PDB entry 7B9B | X-ray diffraction, 2.80 A resolution | chain A

== Chain A ==
Molecule: 5' exonuclease Apollo
From: Homo sapiens
Notes: EC 3.1.-.-
UniProt: Q9H816 (DCR1B_HUMAN); residue numbers follow UniProt; this construct covers 1-335
Amino-acid sequence (342 residues; each row starts with the number of its first residue):
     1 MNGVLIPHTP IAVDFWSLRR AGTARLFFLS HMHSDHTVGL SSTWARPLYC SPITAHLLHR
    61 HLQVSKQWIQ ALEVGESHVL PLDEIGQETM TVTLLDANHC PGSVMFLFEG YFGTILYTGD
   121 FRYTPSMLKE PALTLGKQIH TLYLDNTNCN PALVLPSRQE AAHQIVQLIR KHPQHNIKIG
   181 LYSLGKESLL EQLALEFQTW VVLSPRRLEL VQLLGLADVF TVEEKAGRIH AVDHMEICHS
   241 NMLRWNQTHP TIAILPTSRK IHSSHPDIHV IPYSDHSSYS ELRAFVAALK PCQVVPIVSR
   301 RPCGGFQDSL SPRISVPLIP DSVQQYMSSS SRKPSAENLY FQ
Disordered / not traced: 1, 298-313, 330-342
Sequence notes: expression tag (336-342)
Metal / ion sites: Ni2+: His31, His33, His99, Asp120
Reported in the primary citation:
  - Ni2+ coordination: His31, His33, His99, Asp120
  - conformationally variable residues (loop rearrangement, order/disorder transition, side-chain flip): Asp35, Asn146 to Gln159, Arg259, Pro266 to Tyr279, Ile297 to Ser315
  - mutagenesis - Y182A, K186A: decreased catalytic activity on ssDNA substrate
  - mutagenesis - S34A, D35A/H36A, D275A: abolished catalytic activity
  - catalytic residues: Asp145, His276 (proposed by the authors, not directly observed)
  - disease-associated variants - H61Y: unchanged stability
  - disease-associated variants - H61Y: unchanged catalytic activity
  - mutagenesis - R301A: unchanged catalytic activity
  - mutagenesis - R20A, S183A, R259A: decreased catalytic activity
  - specificity-determining residues: Thr147, Arg301 (proposed by the authors, not directly observed)
  - mutagenesis - T257A: decreased catalytic activity on 51 nt ssDNA substrate
  - mutagenesis - H276A: abolished catalytic activity on ssDNA substrate
  - mutagenesis - S34A, H276A: decreased binding to 3' overhang duplex DNA substrate

== Summary ==
The Ni2+ site is built by His31, His33, His99 and Asp120. From the paper: catalytic residues Asp145 and
His276; S34A, D35A/H36A and D275A abolish catalytic activity; 12 substitutions were tested in all.
Chain A is 5' exonuclease Apollo (Homo sapiens); the structure, Crystal structure of human 5' exonuclease
Appollo APO form, was determined by X-ray diffraction together with 7A1F and 7B2X from the same study.
